PDB entry 8B3K | X-ray diffraction, 2.69 A resolution | chains B and A

[Chain B (and A)]
Molecule: Plexin-B1
Organism: Homo sapiens
Notes: chain A of this document is another copy of the same molecule, construct and numbering; everything in this record applies to it too
Reference sequence: O43157 (PLXB1_HUMAN); residue numbers follow UniProt; this construct covers 20-535
Amino-acid sequence (523 residues; each row starts with the number of its first residue):
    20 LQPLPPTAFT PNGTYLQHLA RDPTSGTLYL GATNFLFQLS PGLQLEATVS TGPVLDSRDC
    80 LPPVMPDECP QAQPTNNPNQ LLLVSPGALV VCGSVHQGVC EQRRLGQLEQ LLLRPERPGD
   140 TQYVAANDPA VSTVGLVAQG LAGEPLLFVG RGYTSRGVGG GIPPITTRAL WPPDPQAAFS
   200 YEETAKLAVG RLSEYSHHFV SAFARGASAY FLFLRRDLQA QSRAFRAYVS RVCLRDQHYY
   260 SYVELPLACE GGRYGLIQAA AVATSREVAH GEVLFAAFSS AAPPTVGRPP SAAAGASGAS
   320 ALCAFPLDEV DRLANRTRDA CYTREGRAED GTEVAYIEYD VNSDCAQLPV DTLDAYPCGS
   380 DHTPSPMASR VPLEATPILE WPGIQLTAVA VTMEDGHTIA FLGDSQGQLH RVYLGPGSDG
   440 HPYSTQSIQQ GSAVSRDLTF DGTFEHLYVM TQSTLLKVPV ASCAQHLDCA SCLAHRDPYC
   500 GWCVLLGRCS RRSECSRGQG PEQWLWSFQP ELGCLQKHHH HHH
Disordered / not traced: 20-23, 175-177, 303-308, 314-316, 515-520, 534-542 (chain A: 20-24, 175-176, 302-307, 314-316, 515-520, 534-542)
Construct notes: expression tag (536-542)
Disulfide bonds: C79-C88, C111-C119, C252-C377, C268-C322, C340-C364, C482-C499, C488-C533, C491-C508, C502-C514
Covalent attachments: N-acetylglucosamine (NAG) linked to N334
Ion coordination: Cd2+ site 1 near H217 (its only coordinating residue here); Cd2+ site 2: E269, R272, E399; Cd2+ site 3 near H416 (its only coordinating residue here); Cd2+ site 4 near D456 (its only coordinating residue here); Cd2+ site 5 near H465 (its only coordinating residue here); Cd2+ site 6 near H485 (its only coordinating residue here)
Swiss-Prot annotation at these positions:
  - glycosylation (N-linked (GlcNAc...) asparagine): N31, N334
  - mutagenesis: D139 (D139K: Strongly reduced interaction with SEMA4D)

[How chain B and chain A interact]
Pairs across the interface (28):
  F28(B) - Q240(A)
  D41(B) - E352(A)
  T43(B) - G350(A)
  S44(B) - G350(A)
  S44(B) - T351(A)
  S44(B) - E352(A)
  T46(B) - E352(A)
  Q57(B) - R389(A)
  L64(B) - Q238(A)
  L64(B) - Q240(A)
  E65(B) - Q238(A)
  E65(B) - R389(A)  salt bridge
  A66(B) - Q238(A)
  T67(B) - Q238(A)  hydrogen bond (backbone-side chain)
  R123(B) - E344(A)  salt bridge
  R123(B) - D363(A)  salt bridge
  R123(B) - C364(A)  hydrogen bond (side chain-backbone)
  L124(B) - R346(A)
  L124(B) - E352(A)
  G125(B) - E352(A)
  G125(B) - R389(A)  hydrogen bond (backbone-side chain)
  Q126(B) - Y355(A)
  Q126(B) - I356(A)  hydrogen bond (side chain-backbone)
  Q126(B) - R389(A)
  E128(B) - Q238(A)
  Q129(B) - V360(A)
  Q129(B) - S362(A)  hydrogen bond (side chain-backbone)
  Q129(B) - D363(A)
Also at the interface, not in a pair above, chain B (21 interface residues in all): T29, P30, N31, Y48, Q63
Also at the interface, not in a pair above, chain A (16 interface residues in all): R245, D349

[In short]
The interface between chain B and chain A involves 21 residues on one side and 16 on the other; the contacts
include 5 hydrogen bonds and 3 salt bridges. Polar pairs include E65(B)-R389(A), R123(B)-E344(A) and
R123(B)-D363(A). Covalently linked N-acetylglucosamine: at N334(B).
Both chains are Plexin-B1 (Homo sapiens). Entry 8B3K (Crystal structure of human Plexin-B1 (20-535) in the
unbound state) was determined by X-ray diffraction together with 8BB7 from the same study.
